PDB entry 1URC | X-ray diffraction, 2.60 A resolution | chains B and E of the 3 polymer chains in the assembly

[Chain B]
Molecule: Cyclin A2
From: Homo sapiens
UniProtKB: P20248 (CGA2_HUMAN); numbering as in UniProt (aligned over 173-432)
Amino-acid sequence (260 residues; each row starts with the number of its first residue):
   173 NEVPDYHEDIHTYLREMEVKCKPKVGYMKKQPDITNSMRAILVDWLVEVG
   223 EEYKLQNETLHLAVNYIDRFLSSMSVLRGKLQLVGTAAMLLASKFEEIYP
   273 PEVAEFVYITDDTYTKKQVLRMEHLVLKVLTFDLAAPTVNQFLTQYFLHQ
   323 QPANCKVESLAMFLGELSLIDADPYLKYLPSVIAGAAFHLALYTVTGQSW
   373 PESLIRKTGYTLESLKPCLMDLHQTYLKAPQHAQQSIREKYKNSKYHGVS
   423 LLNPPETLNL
Disordered / not traced: 173-174

[Chain E]
Molecule: Peptide inhibitor
Amino-acid sequence (6 residues; numbered 500 to 505; the number before each row is that of its first residue):
   500 XRKLFG
Modified positions: ACE (acetyl group) at position 500

[Chain B / chain E interface]
Pairs across the interface (17):
  Met210(B) with Phe504(E)
  Ile213(B) with Leu503(E), hydrophobic; Phe504(E), hydrophobic
  Trp217(B) with Arg501(E); Leu503(E), hydrophobic
  Glu220(B) with Arg501(E), salt bridge
  Arg250(B) with Phe504(E)
  Gln254(B) with Arg501(E), hydrogen bond (side chain-backbone); Lys502(E); Leu503(E), hydrogen bond (side chain-backbone)
  Ile281(B) with ACE_500(E); Arg501(E), hydrogen bond (backbone-backbone)
  Thr282(B) with Arg501(E); Lys502(E)
  Asp283(B) with ACE_500(E); Arg501(E)
  Thr285(B) with Lys502(E)
Also at the interface, not in a pair above, chain B (13 interface residues in all): Leu214, Leu253, Tyr280

[Overview]
Chain B and chain E form an interface of 13 and 5 residues respectively; the contacts include 3 hydrogen bonds
and 1 salt bridge. Polar contacts include Glu220(B)-Arg501(E), Gln254(B)-Arg501(E) and Gln254(B)-Leu503(E).
Chain B is Cyclin A2 (Homo sapiens) and chain E is Peptide inhibitor; the structure, Cyclin A binding groove
inhibitor Ace-Arg-Lys-Leu-Phe-Gly, was determined by X-ray diffraction.
